6EQ8 - chain D; structure by X-ray diffraction, 2.19 A resolution.

Chain D:
Name: Periplasmic alpha-galactoside-binding protein
From: Rhizobium radiobacter
UniProtKB: A0A083ZM57 (A0A083ZM57_RHIRD); residues 1-677 here correspond to UniProt positions 19-695 (UniProt number = residue number + 18)
Amino-acid sequence (683 residues; each row starts with the number of its first residue):
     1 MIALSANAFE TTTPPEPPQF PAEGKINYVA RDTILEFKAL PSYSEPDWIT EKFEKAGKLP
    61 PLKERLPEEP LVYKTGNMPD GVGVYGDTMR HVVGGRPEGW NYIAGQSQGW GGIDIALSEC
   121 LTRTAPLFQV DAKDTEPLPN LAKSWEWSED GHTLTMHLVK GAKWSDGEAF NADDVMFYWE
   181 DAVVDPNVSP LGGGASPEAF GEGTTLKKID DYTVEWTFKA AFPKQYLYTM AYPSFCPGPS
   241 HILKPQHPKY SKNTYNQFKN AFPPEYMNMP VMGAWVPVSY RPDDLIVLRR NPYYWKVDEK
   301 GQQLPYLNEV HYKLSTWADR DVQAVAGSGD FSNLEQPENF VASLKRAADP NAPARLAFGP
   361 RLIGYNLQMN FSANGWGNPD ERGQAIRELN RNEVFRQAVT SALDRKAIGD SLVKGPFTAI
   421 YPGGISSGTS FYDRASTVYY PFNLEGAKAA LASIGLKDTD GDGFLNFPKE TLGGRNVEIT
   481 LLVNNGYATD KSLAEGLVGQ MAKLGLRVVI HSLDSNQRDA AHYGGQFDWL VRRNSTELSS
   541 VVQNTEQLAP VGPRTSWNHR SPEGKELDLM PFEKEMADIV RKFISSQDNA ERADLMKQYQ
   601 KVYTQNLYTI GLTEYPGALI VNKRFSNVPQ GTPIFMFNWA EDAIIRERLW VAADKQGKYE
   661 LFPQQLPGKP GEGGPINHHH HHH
Not modelled in the structure: 1-7, 678-683
Differences from the reference sequence: expression tag (678-683)
Disulfide bonds: Cys120-Cys236
Reported in the primary citation:
  - binding site for galactinol: Trp110, Gly111, Gly112, Asp114, Trp317, Arg320, Asn333, Glu335, Asn484, Tyr487, Ser515, Arg533, Trp639, Glu641
  - specificity-determining residues: Trp639 (proposed by the authors, not directly observed)

Summary:
The paper reports a binding site for galactinol at Trp110, Gly111 and Gly112 among others; the specificity
determinant Trp639.
Chain D is Periplasmic alpha-galactoside-binding protein (Rhizobium radiobacter); the structure, Structure of
the periplasmic binding protein (PBP) MelB (Atu4661) in complex with galactinol from agrobacterium fabrum ...,
was determined by X-ray diffraction, deposited together with 6EPY, 6EPZ, 6EQ0 and 6EQ1.
